2MIP - chains E and G of the 4 polymer chains in the assembly; structure by X-ray diffraction, 2.20 A resolution.

# Chain E (and G)
Protein: Inhibitor bi-la-398
Notes: chain G of this document is another copy of the same molecule, construct and numbering; everything in this record applies to it too
Sequence (7 residues; row label = number of the first residue in the row):
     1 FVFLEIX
Modified / non-standard residues: NH2 (amino group) at position 7

# How chain E and chain G interact
Pairs across the interface (24; chain E residue first):
  F1(E) - E5(G)  hydrogen bond (backbone-backbone)
  F1(E) - I6(G)  hydrogen bond (backbone-backbone)
  F1(E) - NH2_7(G)  covalent bond
  V2(E) - F3(G)
  V2(E) - L4(G)  hydrogen bond (backbone-backbone)
  V2(E) - E5(G)  hydrogen bond (backbone-backbone)
  V2(E) - I6(G)
  F3(E) - V2(G)
  F3(E) - F3(G)
  F3(E) - L4(G)  hydrogen bond (backbone-backbone)
  F3(E) - E5(G)
  F3(E) - I6(G)  hydrophobic
  L4(E) - F1(G)
  L4(E) - V2(G)  hydrogen bond (backbone-backbone)
  L4(E) - F3(G)  hydrogen bond (backbone-backbone)
  L4(E) - L4(G)  hydrogen bond (backbone-backbone)
  E5(E) - F1(G)  hydrogen bond (backbone-backbone)
  E5(E) - V2(G)  hydrogen bond (backbone-backbone)
  E5(E) - F3(G)
  E5(E) - L4(G)
  I6(E) - F1(G)  hydrogen bond (backbone-backbone)
  I6(E) - V2(G)
  I6(E) - F3(G)  hydrophobic
  NH2_7(E) - F1(G)

# Overview
Chain E and chain G each contribute 7 residues to their interface; the contacts include 1 covalent bond and 11
hydrogen bonds. Backbone hydrogen bonds pair F1(E)-E5(G), F1(E)-I6(G) and V2(E)-L4(G).
Chain E and chain G are both Inhibitor bi-la-398; the structure, Crystal structure of human immunodeficiency
virus (HIV) type 2 protease in complex with a reduced amide ..., was determined by X-ray diffraction.
